PDB entry 9CC0 | electron microscopy, 3.31 A resolution | chains A and G of the 7 polymer chains in the assembly

== Chain A ==
Molecule: Lon protease homolog, mitochondrial
From: Homo sapiens
Notes: EC 3.4.21.53
UniProtKB: P36776 (LONM_HUMAN); numbering as in UniProt (aligned over 115-959)
Sequence (862 residues; row label = number of the first residue in the row):
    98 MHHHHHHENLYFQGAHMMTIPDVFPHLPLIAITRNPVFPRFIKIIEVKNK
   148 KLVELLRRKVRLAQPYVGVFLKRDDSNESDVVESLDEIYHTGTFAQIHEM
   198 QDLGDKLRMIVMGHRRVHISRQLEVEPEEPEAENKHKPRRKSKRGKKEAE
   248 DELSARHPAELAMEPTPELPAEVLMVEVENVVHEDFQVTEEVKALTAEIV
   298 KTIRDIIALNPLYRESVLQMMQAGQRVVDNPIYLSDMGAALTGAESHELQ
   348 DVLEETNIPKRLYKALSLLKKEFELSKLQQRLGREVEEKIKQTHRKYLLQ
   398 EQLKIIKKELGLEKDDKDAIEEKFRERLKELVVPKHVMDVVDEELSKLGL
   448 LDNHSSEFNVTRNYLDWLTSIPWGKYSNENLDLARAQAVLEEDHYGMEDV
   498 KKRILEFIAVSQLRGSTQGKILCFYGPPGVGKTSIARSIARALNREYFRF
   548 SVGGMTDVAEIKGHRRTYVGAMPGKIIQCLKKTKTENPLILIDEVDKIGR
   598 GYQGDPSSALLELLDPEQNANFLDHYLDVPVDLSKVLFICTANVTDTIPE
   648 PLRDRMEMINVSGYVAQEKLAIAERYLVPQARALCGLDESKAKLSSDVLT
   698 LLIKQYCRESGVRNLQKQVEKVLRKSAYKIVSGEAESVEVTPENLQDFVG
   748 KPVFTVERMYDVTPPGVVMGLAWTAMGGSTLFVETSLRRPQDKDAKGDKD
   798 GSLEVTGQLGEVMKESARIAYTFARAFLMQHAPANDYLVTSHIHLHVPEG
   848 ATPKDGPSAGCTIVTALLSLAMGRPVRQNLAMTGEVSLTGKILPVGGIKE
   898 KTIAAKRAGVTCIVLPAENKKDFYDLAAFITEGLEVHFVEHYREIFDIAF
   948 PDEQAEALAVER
Unresolved in the structure: 98-416, 790-795, 948-959
Sequence notes: expression tag (98-114)
Swiss-Prot annotation at these positions:
  - active site: S855, K898
  - binding site (ATP): G523 to T530
  - natural variant: E476 (E476A: In CODASS), S631 (S631Y: In CODASS), A670 (A670V: In CODASS), R672 (R672C: In CODASS), P676 (P676S: In CODASS), R679 (R679H: In CODASS), R721 (R721G: In CODASS), A724 (A724V: In CODASS), P749 (P749S: In CODASS), G767 (G767E: In CODASS), I927 (deletion: In CODASS)
  - mutagenesis: K529 (K529R: Abolishes ATPase activity, and presumably ATP-driven protein unfolding, but does not block access to the proteolytic active site or prevent a substrate from binding to it), W770 (W770A: Has low basal, but normal stimulated ATPase activity, and retains peptidase activity; W770P: Has normal basal, but low stimulated ATPase activity, and abolishes peptidase activity), S855 (S855A: Lacks both ATPase and protease activity, but retains DNA binding activity), T880 (T880V: Enhances the basal, but not the stimulated ATPase activity), G893 (G893A: Has low basal, but normal stimulated ATPase activity, and retains peptidase activity; G893P: Has normal basal, but low stimulated ATPase activity, and abolishes peptidase activity), G894 (G894A/S: Enhances the basal, but not the stimulated ATPase activity, and retains peptidase activity; G894P: Enhances the basal, but not the stimulated ATPase activity, and abolishes peptidase activity)
Metal / ion sites: Mg2+: T530 (together with ATP)
Small-molecule neighbours: ATP (adenosine-5'-triphosphate): H491, Y492, M494, P524, P525, G526, V527, G528, K529, T530, S531, E591, N640, Y661, I669, Y673, V709, R710, Q713
What the authors report for this chain:
  - binding site for ATP: R652
  - mutagenesis - Y394A (2-fold): increased catalytic activity on FITC-casein
  - mutagenesis - Y394A: unchanged catalytic activity (ATPase activity)

== Chain G ==
Molecule: Bound substrate segment undergoing translocation and subsequent degradation
From: Bos taurus
Sequence (12 residues; each row starts with the number of its first residue; X marks 12 residues of unknown identity (built as UNK)):
     1 XXXXXXXXXXXX

== How chain A and chain G interact ==
Interface residues of chain A (facing chain G), 4 residues: T564, Y565, V566, Y599

== Summary ==
Chain A and chain G make no direct contact in this assembly. Ligands of chain A: ATP. From UniProt:
active-site residues S855(A) and K898(A), 8 ATP-binding residues and 6 mutagenesis sites on chain A. From the
paper: a binding site for ATP at R652(A); Y394A of chain A increases catalytic activity on FITC-casein.
Here chain A is Lon protease homolog, mitochondrial (Homo sapiens) and chain G is Bound substrate segment
undergoing translocation and subsequent degradation (Bos taurus). Entry 9CC0 (Human Mitochondrial LONP1
Degrading Casein, ATP-bound closed form) was determined by electron microscopy, deposited together with 9CC3.
